PDB entry 8BAA | electron microscopy, 4.20 A resolution (low resolution: residue-level contacts below are approximate; hydrogen-bond / salt-bridge calls are withheld) | chains P and Q of the 22 polymer chains in the assembly

== Chain P (and Q) ==
Name: Co-chaperonin GroES
From: Escherichia coli (strain K12)
Notes: chain Q of this document is another copy of the same molecule, construct and numbering; everything in this record applies to it too
UniProt: P0A6F9 (CH10_ECOLI); numbering as in UniProt (aligned over 1-97)
Sequence (97 residues; row label = number of the first residue in the row):
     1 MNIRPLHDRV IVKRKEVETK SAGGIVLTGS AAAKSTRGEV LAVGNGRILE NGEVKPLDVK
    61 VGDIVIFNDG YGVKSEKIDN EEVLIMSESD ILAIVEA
Swiss-Prot annotation at these positions:
  - modified residue: Lys34 (N6-succinyllysine)

== How chain P and chain Q interact ==
Pairs across the interface (16; chain P residue first):
  Arg37(P) with Glu76(Q); Lys77(Q)
  Glu50(P) with Asn51(Q)
  Lys55(P) with Asn51(Q)
  Ser89(P) with Arg9(Q)
  Ile91(P) with Leu6(Q)
  Leu92(P) with Leu6(Q); Arg9(Q)
  Ala93(P) with Ile3(Q); Leu6(Q)
  Ile94(P) with Ile3(Q); Arg4(Q)
  Val95(P) with Met1(Q)
  Glu96(P) with Met1(Q); Asn2(Q); Arg4(Q)
Also at the interface, not in a pair above, chain P (13 interface residues in all): Gly52, Asp58, Glu88
Also at the interface, not in a pair above, chain Q (13 interface residues in all): His7, Asn45, Ile48, Lys74

== Summary ==
The chain P/chain Q interface involves 13 residues from each chain.
Both chains are Co-chaperonin GroES (Escherichia coli (strain K12)). Entry 8BAA (CryoEM structure of
GroEL-GroES-ADP.AlF3-Rubisco, class II) was determined by electron microscopy.
